PDB entry 5NEM | electron microscopy, 10.80 A resolution (very low resolution: no residue pairs are listed; an interface is given only as per-side residue counts) | chains 1 and A of the 6 polymer chains in the assembly

[Chain 1]
Name: O PanAsia VP1
From: Foot-and-mouth disease virus - type O
Reference sequence: A0A1B0SZV3 (A0A1B0SZV3_9PICO); residues 1-210 here correspond to UniProt positions 524-733 (UniProt number = residue number + 523)
Sequence (210 residues; numbered 1 to 210; the number before each row is that of its first residue):
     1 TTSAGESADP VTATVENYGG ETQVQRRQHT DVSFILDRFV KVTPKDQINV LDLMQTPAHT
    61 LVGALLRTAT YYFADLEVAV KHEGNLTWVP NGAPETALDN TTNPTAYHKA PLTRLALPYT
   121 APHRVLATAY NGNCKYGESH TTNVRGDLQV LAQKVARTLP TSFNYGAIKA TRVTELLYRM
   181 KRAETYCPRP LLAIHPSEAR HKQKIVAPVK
Construct notes: conflict V155 (Ala678 in A0A1B0SZV3)
Reported in the primary citation:
  - conformationally variable residues (loop rearrangement): C134 to R157

[Chain A]
Name: Integrin alpha-V
From: Homo sapiens
Reference sequence: P06756 (ITAV_HUMAN); residues 1-594 here correspond to UniProt positions 31-624 (UniProt number = residue number + 30)
Sequence (590 residues; row label = number of the first residue in the row; note: 4 numbers in that range are skipped by the numbering (no residue carries them; nothing is unmodelled there)):
     1 FNLDVDSPAE YSGPEGSYFG FAVDFFVPS
    32 SRMFLLVGAP KANTTQPGIV EGGQVLKCDW SSTRRCQPIE FDATGNRDYA KDDPLEFKSH
    92 QWFGASVRSK QDKILACAPL YHWRTEMKQE REPVGTCFLQ DGTKTVEYAP CRSQDIDADG
   152 QGFCQGGFSI DFTKADRVLL GGPGSFYWQG QLISDQVAEI VSKYDPNVYS IKYNNQLATR
   212 TAQAIFDDSY LGYSVAVGDF NGDGIDDFVS GVPRAARTLG MVYIYDGKNM SSLYNFTGEQ
   272 MAAYFGFSVA ATDINGDDYA DVFIGAPLFM DRGSDGKLQE VGQVSVSLQR ASGDFQTTKL
   332 NGFEVFARFG SAIAPLGDLD QDGFNDIAIA APYGGEDKKG IVYIFNGRST GLNAVPSQIL
   392 EGQWAARSCP PSFGYSMKGA TDIDKNGYPD LIVGAFGVDR AILYRARPVI TVNAGLEVYP
   452 SILNQDNKTC SLPGTALKVS CFNVRFCLKA DGKGVLPRKL NFQVELLLDK LK
   506 GAIRRALFLY SRSPSHSKNM TISRGGLMQC EELIAYLRDE SEFRDKLTPI TIFMEYRLDY
   566 RTAADTTGLQ PILNQFTPAN ISRQAHILL
Disordered / not traced: 264
Construct notes: conflict C400 (Met430 in P06756)
Disulfides: C59-C67, C108-C128, C142-C155, C461-C472, C478-C535
Covalently attached groups: glycan linked to N458
Bound ions: Ca2+ site 1: N232, D234, I236, D238; Ca2+ site 2: D284, N286, D288, Y290, D292; Ca2+ site 3: D349, D351, D353, F355, D357; Ca2+ site 4: D415, N417, Y419, D421
Small-molecule neighbours:
  - oligosaccharide (alpha-D-mannopyranose, N-acetylglucosamine units): R211, T212, A213, Q214, F217, M252, Y254, Y256, S263, N266
  - N-acetylglucosamine (NAG; 2-acetamido-2-deoxy-beta-D-glucopyranose): Q494, S522, K523, N524
Reported in the primary citation:
  - post-translational modification sites: N266

[Chain 1 / chain A interface]
At this resolution (11 A) residue pairs are not listed: 5 residues of chain 1 and 7 of chain A lie at the interface.

[Overview]
Chain 1 and chain A form an interface of 5 and 7 residues respectively. Bound to chain A: an N-glycan and
N-acetylglucosamine. N232(A), D234(A), I236(A) and D238(A) form the Ca2+ site 1. The Ca2+ site 2 is built by
D284(A), N286(A), D288(A), Y290(A) and D292(A). From the paper: a modification site at N266(A); conformational
variability at C134(1).
Here chain 1 is O PanAsia VP1 (Foot-and-mouth disease virus - type O) and chain A is Integrin alpha-V (Homo
sapiens). Entry 5NEM (Localised reconstruction of alpha v beta 6 bound to Foot and Mouth Disease Virus O
PanAsia ...) was determined by electron microscopy, deposited together with 5NE4, 5NED, 5NEJ, 5NER and 5NET.
